Entry 4XH0 (X-ray diffraction, 1.99 A resolution); this record covers chain A.

# Chain A
Name: Similar to uniprot|P29295 Saccharomyces cerevisiae YPL204w HRR25
Source organism: Candida glabrata
Notes: EC 2.7.11.1
UniProtKB: Q6FS46 (Q6FS46_CANGA); residues 1-403 here = UniProt positions 1-403
Amino-acid sequence (403 residues; each row starts with the number of its first residue):
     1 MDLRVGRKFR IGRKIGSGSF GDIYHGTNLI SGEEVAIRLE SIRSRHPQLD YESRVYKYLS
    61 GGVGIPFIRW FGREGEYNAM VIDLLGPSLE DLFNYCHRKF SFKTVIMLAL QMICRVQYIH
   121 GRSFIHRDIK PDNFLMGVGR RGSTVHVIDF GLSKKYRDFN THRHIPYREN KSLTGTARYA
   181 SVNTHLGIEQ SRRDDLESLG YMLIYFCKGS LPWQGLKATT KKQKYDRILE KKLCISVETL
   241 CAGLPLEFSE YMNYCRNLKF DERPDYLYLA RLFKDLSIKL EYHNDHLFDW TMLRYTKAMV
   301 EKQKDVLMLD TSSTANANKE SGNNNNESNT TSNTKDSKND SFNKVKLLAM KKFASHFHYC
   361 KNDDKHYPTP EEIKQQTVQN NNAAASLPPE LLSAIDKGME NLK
Unresolved in the structure: 1-2, 17-21, 303-338, 385-388, 398-403
Construct notes: engineered mutation Arg38 (Lys in Q6FS46)
Small-molecule neighbours: ADP (adenosine-5'-diphosphate): Ile15, Gly16, Asp22, Ile23, Ala36, Arg38, Ile82, Asp83, Leu84, Leu85, Ser88, Leu135, Ile148

# In short
Chain A binds ADP.
Chain A is Similar to uniprot|P29295 Saccharomyces cerevisiae YPL204w HRR25 (Candida glabrata); the structure,
Structure of C. glabrata Hrr25 bound to ADP (SO4 condition), was determined by X-ray diffraction together with
5CYZ, 5CZO, 4XHG, 4XHH and 4XHL from the same study.
